5DNY - chains C and D of the 6 polymer chains in the assembly; structure by X-ray diffraction, 3.11 A resolution.

Chain C:
Name: DNA double-strand break repair protein Mre11
Organism: Methanocaldococcus jannaschii (strain ATCC 43067 / DSM 2661 / JAL-1 / JCM 10045 / NBRC 100440)
UniProtKB: Q58719 (MRE11_METJA); residue numbers follow UniProt; this construct covers 1-366
Chain sequence (386 residues; each row starts with the number of its first residue; numbers below 1 keep their minus sign (Met-19 is residue -19)):
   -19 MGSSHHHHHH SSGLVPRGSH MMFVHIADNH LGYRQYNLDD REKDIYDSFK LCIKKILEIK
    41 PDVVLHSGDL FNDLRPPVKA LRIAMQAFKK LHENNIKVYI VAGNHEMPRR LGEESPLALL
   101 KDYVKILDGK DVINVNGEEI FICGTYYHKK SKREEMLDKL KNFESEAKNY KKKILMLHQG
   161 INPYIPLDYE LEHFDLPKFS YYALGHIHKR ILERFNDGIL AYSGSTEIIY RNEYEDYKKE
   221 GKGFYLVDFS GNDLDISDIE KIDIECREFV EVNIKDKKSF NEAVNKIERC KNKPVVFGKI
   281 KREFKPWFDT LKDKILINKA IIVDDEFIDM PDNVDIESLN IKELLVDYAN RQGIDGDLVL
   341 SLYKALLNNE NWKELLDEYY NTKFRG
Unresolved in the structure: -19 to 0, 306-319, 366
Construct notes: expression tag (-19 to 0)
Ion coordination: Mg2+ site 1: Asp8, Asp49; Mg2+ site 2 near Asp49 (its only coordinating residue here)

Chain D:
Name: DNA double-strand break repair Rad50 ATPase
Organism: Methanocaldococcus jannaschii (strain ATCC 43067 / DSM 2661 / JAL-1 / JCM 10045 / NBRC 100440)
UniProtKB: Q58718 (RAD50_METJA); residue numbers follow UniProt; this construct covers 1-188, 825-1005
Chain sequence (371 residues; row label = number of the first residue in the row; note: 634 numbers in that range are skipped by the numbering (no residue carries them; nothing is unmodelled there)):
     1 MSMILKEIRM NNFKSHVNSR IKFEKGIVAI IGENGSGKSS IFEAVFFALF GAGSNFNYDT
    61 IITKGKKSVY VELDFEVNGN NYKIIREYDS GRGGAKLYKN GKPYATTISA VNKAVNEILG
   121 VDRNMFLNSI YIKQGEIAKF LSLKPSEKLE TVAKLLGIDE FEKCYQKMGE IVKEYEKRLE
   181 RIEGELNY
   823 KEESLKARLK EMSNLEKEKE KLTKFVEYLD KVRRIFGRNG FQAYLREKYV PLIQKYLNEA
   883 FSEFDLPYSF VELTKDFEVR VHAPNGVLTI DNLSGGEQIA VALSLRLAIA NALIGNRVEC
   943 IILDEPTVYL DENRRAKLAE IFRKVKSIPQ MIIITHHREL EDVADVIINV KKDGNVSKVK
  1003 ING
Unresolved in the structure: 823-835
Small-molecule neighbours:
  - ATP-gamma-S (AGS; phosphothiophosphoric acid-adenylate ester), molecule 1: Lys14, Ser15, Glu33, Asn34, Gly35, Ser36, Gly37, Lys38, Ser39, Ser40, Asp59, Thr60, Ile62, Thr63, Lys64, Gln134, Asp946, Glu947, Ile976, His978, Lys994
  - ATP-gamma-S (AGS), molecule 2: Tyr890, Leu910, Asn914, Leu915, Ser916, Gly917, Glu919
What the authors report for this chain:
  - binding site for the 27-nt DNA strand: Gly51 to Tyr58, Arg92, Thr107, Ser109, Lys144
  - mutagenesis - R86E, R92E, T107E: decreased binding to DNA

Interface between chain C and chain D:
Contacting residue pairs - 64 pairs, chain C then chain D:
  Tyr13(C) with Lys959(D)
  Arg14(C) with Asn955(D)
  Tyr16(C) with Asp887(D)
  Asn17(C) with Asp887(D); Asn955(D); Arg956(D)
  Asp53(C) with Asp984(D)
  Leu54(C) with Asp984(D)
  Arg55(C) with Arg980(D); Asp984(D), salt bridge
  Arg89(C) with Glu983(D); Asp984(D), salt bridge
  Arg90(C) with Arg980(D); Glu983(D), salt bridge
  Glu93(C) with Arg980(D), salt bridge
  Lys129(C) with Asp987(D), hydrogen bond (side chain-backbone); Gly1005(D), hydrogen bond (side chain-backbone)
  Lys132(C) with Gly1005(D)
  Tyr210(C) with Glu962(D), hydrogen bond
  Lys299(C) with Asp887(D), hydrogen bond (side chain-backbone)
  Ile301(C) with Ser891(D)
  Ile302(C) with Ser891(D)
  Asp304(C) with Phe892(D); His904(D), salt bridge
  Asn320(C) with Asn938(D)
  Leu324(C) with Phe863(D)
  Leu325(C) with Phe863(D), hydrophobic
  Asp327(C) with Tyr866(D), hydrogen bond
  Tyr328(C) with Gly862(D), hydrogen bond (side chain-backbone); Phe863(D), hydrophobic; Tyr866(D), hydrophobic
  Ala329(C) with Ile857(D), hydrophobic
  Ile334(C) with Tyr850(D); Lys853(D); Val854(D), hydrophobic; Ile857(D), hydrophobic
  Asp335(C) with Tyr850(D), hydrogen bond (backbone-side chain)
  Leu338(C) with Tyr850(D), hydrophobic
  Val339(C) with Phe858(D), hydrophobic
  Leu342(C) with Met168(D), hydrophobic; Phe858(D), hydrophobic
  Tyr343(C) with Phe161(D), hydrophobic
  Leu346(C) with Cys164(D), hydrophobic; Lys167(D), hydrogen bond (backbone-side chain); Ile171(D), hydrophobic
  Leu347(C) with Glu160(D); Cys164(D), hydrophobic
  Trp352(C) with Ile171(D), hydrophobic; Glu174(D)
  Leu356(C) with Ile171(D), hydrophobic; Tyr175(D); Phe847(D)
  Asp357(C) with Tyr175(D), hydrogen bond; Arg178(D), salt bridge
  Tyr359(C) with Phe847(D), hydrophobic
  Tyr360(C) with Glu840(D); Lys843(D), hydrogen bond (backbone-side chain); Leu844(D); Phe847(D), hydrophobic
  Asn361(C) with Lys843(D)
  Phe364(C) with Lys843(D); Lys846(D); Phe847(D); Tyr850(D), hydrophobic
Interface residues without a listed pair, chain C (47 interface residues in all): Gln15, His85, Ser131, Leu167, Asp168, Ile321, Gln332, Lys353, Arg365
Interface residues without a listed pair, chain D (42 interface residues in all): Lys163, Glu170, Leu867, Arg965, Lys968, Ile989

Summary:
The interface between chain C and chain D involves 47 residues on one side and 42 on the other; the contacts
include 10 hydrogen bonds and 6 salt bridges. Among the polar pairs are Arg55(C)-Asp984(D), Arg89(C)-Asp984(D)
and Arg90(C)-Glu983(D). From the paper: a binding site for the 27-nt DNA strand at Gly51(D), Arg92(D) and
Thr107(D) among others; R86E, R92E and T107E of chain D reduce binding to DNA.
Here chain C is DNA double-strand break repair protein Mre11 and chain D is DNA double-strand break repair
Rad50 ATPase, both from Methanocaldococcus jannaschii (strain ATCC 43067 / DSM 2661 / JAL-1 / JCM 10045 / NBRC
100440). Entry 5DNY (Structure of the ATPrS-Mre11/Rad50-DNA complex) was determined by X-ray diffraction (same
publication as 5F3W).
